PDB entry 6W20 | electron microscopy, 3.00 A resolution | chains C and D of the 21 polymer chains in the assembly

# Chain C (and D)
Molecule: ATP-dependent Clp protease ATP-binding subunit ClpA
Organism: Escherichia coli (strain K12)
Notes: chain D of this document is another copy of the same molecule, construct and numbering; everything in this record applies to it too
Reference sequence: P0ABH9 (CLPA_ECOLI); residues 1-758 here = UniProt positions 1-758
Sequence (758 residues; numbered 1 to 758; the number before each row is that of its first residue):
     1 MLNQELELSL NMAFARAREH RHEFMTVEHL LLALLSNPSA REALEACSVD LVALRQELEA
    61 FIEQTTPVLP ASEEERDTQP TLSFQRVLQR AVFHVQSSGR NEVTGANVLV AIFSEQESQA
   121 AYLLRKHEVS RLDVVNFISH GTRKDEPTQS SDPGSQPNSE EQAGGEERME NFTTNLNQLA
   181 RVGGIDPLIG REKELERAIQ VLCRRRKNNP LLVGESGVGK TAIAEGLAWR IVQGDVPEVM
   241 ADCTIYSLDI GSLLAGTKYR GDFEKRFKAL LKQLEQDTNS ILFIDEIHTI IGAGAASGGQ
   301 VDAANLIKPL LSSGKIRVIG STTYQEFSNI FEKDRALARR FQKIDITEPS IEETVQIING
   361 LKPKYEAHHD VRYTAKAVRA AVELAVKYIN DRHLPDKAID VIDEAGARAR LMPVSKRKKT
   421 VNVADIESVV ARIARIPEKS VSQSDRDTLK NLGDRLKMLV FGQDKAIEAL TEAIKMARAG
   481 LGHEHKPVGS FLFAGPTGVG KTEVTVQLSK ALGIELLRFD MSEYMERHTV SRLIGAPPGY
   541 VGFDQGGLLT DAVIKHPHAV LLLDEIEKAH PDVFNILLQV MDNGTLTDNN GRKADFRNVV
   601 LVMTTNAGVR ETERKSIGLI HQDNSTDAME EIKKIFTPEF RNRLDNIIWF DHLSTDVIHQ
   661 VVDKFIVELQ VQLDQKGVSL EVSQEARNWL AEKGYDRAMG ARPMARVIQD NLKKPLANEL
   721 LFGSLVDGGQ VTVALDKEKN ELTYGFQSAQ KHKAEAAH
Disordered / not traced: 1-168, 747-758
Swiss-Prot annotation at these positions:
  - binding site (ATP): G214 to T221, G495 to T502
Ligand contacts:
  - ATP (adenosine-5'-triphosphate), molecule 1: D186, P187, L188, I189, R191, S216, G217, V218, G219, K220, T221, A222, E286, T323, I357, L361, P395, D396, I399
  - ATP, molecule 2: R206, A336, R339, R340
  - ATP, molecule 3: L459, V460, F461, G462, Q463, G495, P496, T497, G498, V499, G500, K501, T502, E503, V504, T604, N606, L653, V661, K664, F665, A701, R702

# Interface between chain C and chain D
Pairs across the interface (151; chain C residue first):
  K193(C) with R432(D)
  E196(C) with R432(D), salt bridge
  R197(C) with E404(D), salt bridge; R432(D), hydrogen bond (side chain-backbone); I433(D)
  I199(C) with L411(D), hydrophobic
  Q200(C) with A407(D); R408(D); L411(D)
  V201(C) with E404(D)
  C203(C) with H369(D); A407(D); L411(D), hydrophobic
  R204(C) with D400(D), salt bridge; D403(D), salt bridge; A407(D)
  R205(C) with D186(D), salt bridge; K364(D); Y365(D); H368(D); H369(D); D403(D), hydrogen bond (backbone-side chain)
  R206(C) with G184(D); D186(D), salt bridge; D403(D), hydrogen bond (backbone-side chain)
  K207(C) with R392(D); D396(D), salt bridge; D400(D), salt bridge
  E215(C) with K555(D), salt bridge
  V239(C) with R410(D)
  Y259(C) with K258(D)
  R260(C) with T257(D); Y259(D), hydrogen bond (side chain-backbone); D262(D); F263(D); A295(D); Q300(D), hydrogen bond
  G261(C) with L254(D); A255(D)
  E264(C) with G251(D); L254(D); A255(D)
  K265(C) with A255(D)
  K268(C) with S252(D)
  A296(C) with G292(D); G294(D)
  G299(C) with T289(D)
  Q300(C) with G292(D), hydrogen bond (side chain-backbone)
  V301(C) with G251(D); L254(D), hydrophobic
  N305(C) with E286(D); T289(D)
  L306(C) with G251(D)
  K308(C) with E286(D); E326(D), salt bridge
  P309(C) with E286(D)
  Y324(C) with R435(D); K555(D)
  S328(C) with R592(D), hydrogen bond (backbone-side chain)
  N329(C) with D544(D), hydrogen bond (side chain-backbone); R592(D), hydrogen bond
  E332(C) with R592(D), salt bridge
  K333(C) with N590(D), hydrogen bond
  R335(C) with S216(D); Q325(D)
  A338(C) with R392(D)
  R339(C) with S216(D), hydrogen bond (side chain-backbone); G217(D); R392(D), hydrogen bond (backbone-side chain); D396(D), salt bridge
  F341(C) with R392(D), hydrogen bond (backbone-side chain)
  Q342(C) with R392(D), hydrogen bond; D400(D)
  D345(C) with R435(D), salt bridge
  V441(C) with L721(D), hydrophobic
  R446(C) with L720(D); L721(D), hydrogen bond (side chain-backbone)
  L449(C) with L721(D), hydrophobic
  K450(C) with F722(D)
  E472(C) with K714(D), salt bridge
  K475(C) with L721(D)
  M476(C) with Q709(D); K713(D); K714(D)
  A479(C) with K676(D); L721(D), hydrophobic
  G480(C) with Q672(D)
  L481(C) with Q672(D); L673(D), hydrophobic; K713(D)
  G482(C) with Q672(D), hydrogen bond (backbone-side chain); K713(D), hydrogen bond (backbone-side chain)
  H483(C) with Q709(D)
  E484(C) with E668(D); Q672(D)
  R527(C) with M525(D), hydrogen bond (side chain-backbone); H570(D)
  V530(C) with M525(D), hydrophobic
  S531(C) with E526(D), hydrogen bond
  I534(C) with E523(D); R532(D)
  P537(C) with H528(D); T529(D)
  P538(C) with S531(D); R532(D); A536(D); G542(D); Q545(D)
  G539(C) with A536(D); Y540(D); V541(D); G542(D)
  Y540(C) with H528(D); S531(D); V541(D)
  F543(C) with Q545(D)
  D572(C) with M525(D)
  N575(C) with S522(D), hydrogen bond (backbone-side chain); K568(D)
  I576(C) with S522(D); E523(D)
  Q579(C) with D520(D); S522(D), hydrogen bond; E523(D)
  D582(C) with R518(D), salt bridge; R702(D), salt bridge
  N583(C) with R518(D)
  L586(C) with E523(D)
  T587(C) with E523(D), hydrogen bond (backbone-side chain); R532(D), hydrogen bond (backbone-side chain)
  D588(C) with R532(D)
  N589(C) with Q545(D), hydrogen bond (backbone-side chain)
  N590(C) with Q545(D)
  K633(C) with R610(D), hydrogen bond (backbone-side chain)
  K634(C) with R610(D)
  F636(C) with R610(D)
  T637(C) with R610(D)
  P638(C) with R610(D)
  E639(C) with K568(D), salt bridge; N606(D); V609(D)
  R641(C) with M699(D)
  N642(C) with T497(D), hydrogen bond; G498(D), hydrogen bond (side chain-backbone); M699(D), hydrogen bond (side chain-backbone); R702(D); P703(D); R706(D), hydrogen bond (backbone-side chain)
  R643(C) with R702(D)
  L644(C) with R706(D), hydrogen bond (backbone-side chain)
  D645(C) with R706(D)
Interface residues without a listed pair, chain C (96 interface residues in all): Q325, A336, T347, E348, E383, K439, A469, R478, H528, G535, L578, T585, G591, I635
Interface residues without a listed pair, chain D (92 interface residues in all): D249, I250, G256, G261, H288, I291, E515, L548, E565, E613, Q675, L716, A717, N718, V726

# Summary
Chain C and chain D form an interface of 96 and 92 residues respectively; the contacts include 30 hydrogen
bonds and 17 salt bridges. Among the polar pairs are E196(C)-R432(D), R197(C)-E404(D) and R204(C)-D400(D).
Bound to chain C: 3 copies of ATP.
Chain C and chain D are both ATP-dependent Clp protease ATP-binding subunit ClpA (Escherichia coli (strain
K12)); the structure, ClpAP Disengaged State bound to RepA-GFP, was determined by electron microscopy together
with 6UQE, 6UQO, 6W1Z, 6W21, 6W22, 6W23 and 6W24 from the same study.
